PDB entry 1XBW | X-ray diffraction, 1.90 A resolution | chains A and B

[Chain A (and B)]
Protein: hypothetical protein isdG
From: Staphylococcus aureus subsp. aureus
Notes: chain B of this document is another copy of the same molecule, construct and numbering; everything in this record applies to it too
Reference sequence: Q8NX62 (Q8NX62_STAAW); numbering as in UniProt (aligned over 1-107)
Chain sequence (109 residues; each row starts with the number of its first residue; numbers below 1 keep their minus sign (Glu-1 is residue -1)):
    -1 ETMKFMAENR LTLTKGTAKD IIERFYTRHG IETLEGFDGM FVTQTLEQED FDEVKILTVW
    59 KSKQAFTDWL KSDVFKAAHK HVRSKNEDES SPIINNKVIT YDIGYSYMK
Not modelled in the structure: 33, 81-89 (chain B: -1, 26-27, 70-79)
Differences from the reference sequence: cloning artifact (-1 to 0)
Curated features (UniProtKB/Swiss-Prot):
  - binding site (Fe cation): Asn7
  - binding site (heme): Arg22 to Ile29, His77
  - site: Trp67 (Transition state stabilizer)
  - mutagenesis: Asn7 (N7A: Loss of activity), Lys17 (K17A: No effect), Phe23 (F23A: No effect), Met38 (M38A: Slight loss of activity. Changes in heme binding), Trp67 (W67A: Loss of activity), Ser70 (S70A: No effect), His77 (H77A: Loss of activity)
What the authors report for this chain:
  - self-association interface (contacts with another copy of this molecule); pairs are residue here / residue on that copy: Met1-Met106, Tyr24-Tyr103 (pi stacking), Asp36-Lys107 (salt bridge), Met1, Met4, Glu6, Phe39, Glu51, Lys53, Leu55, Ile97, Ile101, Met106
  - conformationally variable residues (order/disorder transition, side-chain flip): Trp67, His77, Arg81 to Ser88
  - mutagenesis - N7A, W67A, H77A: abolished catalytic activity on heme
  - mutagenesis - M38A: decreased catalytic activity on heme
  - mutagenesis - K17A, F23A, S70A: unchanged catalytic activity on heme
  - catalytic residues: Asn7, Trp67, His77 (proposed by the authors, not directly observed)
  - specificity-determining residues: Phe64 (proposed by the authors, not directly observed)

[Interface between chain A and chain B]
Residue-residue contacts (72; chain A residue first):
  Met1(A) - Phe39(B)  hydrophobic
  Met1(A) - Met106(B)  hydrophobic
  Phe3(A) - Leu44(B)  hydrophobic
  Met4(A) - Leu55(B)  hydrophobic
  Phe23(A) - Tyr103(B)
  Tyr24(A) - Gly102(B)
  Tyr24(A) - Tyr103(B)  hydrophobic
  Arg26(A) - Tyr103(B)  hydrogen bond
  Arg26(A) - Tyr105(B)
  Glu30(A) - Tyr105(B)
  Phe35(A) - Tyr105(B)  hydrophobic
  Phe35(A) - Lys107(B)
  Asp36(A) - Met106(B)
  Asp36(A) - Lys107(B)  salt bridge
  Gly37(A) - Tyr105(B)
  Gly37(A) - Met106(B)
  Met38(A) - Ser104(B)
  Met38(A) - Tyr105(B)  hydrogen bond (backbone-backbone)
  Phe39(A) - Met1(B)  hydrophobic
  Phe39(A) - Phe39(B)  hydrophobic
  Phe39(A) - Tyr103(B)
  Phe39(A) - Ser104(B)
  Phe39(A) - Met106(B)  hydrophobic
  Val40(A) - Ile101(B)
  Val40(A) - Gly102(B)  hydrogen bond (backbone-backbone)
  Val40(A) - Tyr103(B)  hydrogen bond (backbone-backbone)
  Thr41(A) - Tyr99(B)
  Thr41(A) - Asp100(B)
  Gln42(A) - Tyr99(B)
  Gln42(A) - Asp100(B)  hydrogen bond (backbone-backbone)
  Thr43(A) - Ile97(B)
  Thr43(A) - Thr98(B)
  Thr43(A) - Tyr99(B)
  Leu44(A) - Phe3(B)  hydrophobic
  Leu44(A) - Thr98(B)  hydrogen bond (backbone-backbone)
  Leu44(A) - Tyr99(B)  hydrophobic
  Leu44(A) - Asp100(B)
  Lys53(A) - Arg8(B)
  Lys53(A) - Lys53(B)
  Lys53(A) - Tyr99(B)  hydrogen bond
  Leu55(A) - Met4(B)  hydrophobic
  Ile97(A) - Thr43(B)
  Thr98(A) - Thr43(B)
  Thr98(A) - Leu44(B)  hydrogen bond (backbone-backbone)
  Tyr99(A) - Thr41(B)
  Tyr99(A) - Gln42(B)
  Tyr99(A) - Thr43(B)
  Tyr99(A) - Leu44(B)  hydrophobic
  Tyr99(A) - Lys53(B)  hydrogen bond
  Asp100(A) - Thr41(B)
  Asp100(A) - Gln42(B)  hydrogen bond (backbone-backbone)
  Asp100(A) - Leu44(B)
  Ile101(A) - Phe39(B)  hydrophobic
  Ile101(A) - Val40(B)
  Gly102(A) - Tyr24(B)
  Gly102(A) - Val40(B)  hydrogen bond (backbone-backbone)
  Tyr103(A) - Tyr24(B)  hydrogen bond (side chain-backbone)
  Tyr103(A) - Met38(B)  hydrophobic
  Tyr103(A) - Phe39(B)
  Tyr103(A) - Val40(B)  hydrogen bond (backbone-backbone)
  Ser104(A) - Met38(B)
  Ser104(A) - Phe39(B)
  Tyr105(A) - Glu30(B)
  Tyr105(A) - Phe35(B)  hydrophobic
  Tyr105(A) - Gly37(B)
  Tyr105(A) - Met38(B)  hydrogen bond (backbone-backbone)
  Met106(A) - Met1(B)  hydrophobic
  Met106(A) - Phe39(B)  hydrophobic
  Lys107(A) - Glu30(B)  hydrogen bond (side chain-backbone)
  Lys107(A) - Leu32(B)  hydrogen bond (side chain-backbone)
  Lys107(A) - Phe35(B)  hydrogen bond (side chain-backbone)
  Lys107(A) - Asp36(B)  hydrogen bond (backbone-backbone)
Also at the interface, not in a pair above, chain A (35 interface residues in all): Thr0, Glu6, Ile20, Glu51, Val57
Also at the interface, not in a pair above, chain B (34 interface residues in all): Glu6, Glu45, Glu51, Val57

[Summary]
35 residues of chain A and 34 residues of chain B are in contact, with 18 hydrogen bonds and 1 salt bridge.
Polar pairs include Asp36(A)-Lys107(B), Arg26(A)-Tyr103(B) and Lys53(A)-Tyr99(B). The paper reports catalytic
residues Asn7(A), Trp67(A) and His77(A); N7A, W67A and H77A of chain A abolish catalytic activity on heme; 7
substitutions were tested in all.
Chain A and chain B are both hypothetical protein isdG (Staphylococcus aureus subsp. aureus); the structure,
1.9A Crystal Structure of the protein isdG from Staphylococcus aureus aureus, Structural genomics, MCSG, was
determined by X-ray diffraction, deposited together with 1SQE.
